Entry 5YIA (X-ray diffraction, 2.00 A resolution); this record covers chain A.

# Chain A
Protein: Plasmepsin II
From: Plasmodium falciparum
Notes: EC 3.4.23.39
UniProtKB: Q8I6V3 (Q8I6V3_PLAF7); residues 4-331 here correspond to UniProt positions 126-453 (UniProt number = residue number + 122)
Chain sequence (328 residues; row label = number of the first residue in the row):
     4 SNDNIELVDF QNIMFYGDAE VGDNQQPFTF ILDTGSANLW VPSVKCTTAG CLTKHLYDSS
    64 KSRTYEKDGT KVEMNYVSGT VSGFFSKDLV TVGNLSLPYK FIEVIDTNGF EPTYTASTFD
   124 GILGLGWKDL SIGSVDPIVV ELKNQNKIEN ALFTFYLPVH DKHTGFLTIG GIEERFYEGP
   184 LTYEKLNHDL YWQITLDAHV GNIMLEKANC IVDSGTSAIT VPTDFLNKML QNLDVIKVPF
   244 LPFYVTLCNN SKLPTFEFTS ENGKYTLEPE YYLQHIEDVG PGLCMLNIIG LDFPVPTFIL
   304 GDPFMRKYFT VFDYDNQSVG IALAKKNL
Disulfides: C49-C54, C251-C287
Ligand contacts:
  - 8V9 ((4R)-3-[(2S,3S)-3-[[(2R)-2-[2-(4-hydroxyphenyl)ethanoylamino]-3-methylsulfanyl-propanoyl]amino]-2-oxidanyl-4-phenyl-butanoyl]-5,5-dimethyl-N-[(1S,2R)-2-oxidanyl-2,3-dihydro-1H-inden-1-yl]-1,3-thiazolidine-4-carboxamide): I34, D36, G38, S39, M77, N78, Y79, V80, S81, F113, I125, L133, D216, G218, T219, S220, A221, T223, I292, L294, F296, I302
  - CPS (3-[(3-cholamidopropyl)dimethylammonio]-1-propanesulfonate): V80, S81, P115, T116, L244, P245, F246, I292, L294
Swiss-Prot annotation at these positions:
  - active site: D36, D216
What the authors report for this chain:
  - catalytic residues: D36, D216
  - conformationally variable residues (side-chain flip): D216
  - binding site for 8V9: N78

# In short
Ligands of chain A: compound 8V9 and compound CPS. Curated annotation (UniProt) lists active-site residues D36
and D216. The paper reports catalytic residues D36 and D216; a binding site for 8V9 at N78.
Chain A is Plasmepsin II (Plasmodium falciparum); the structure, Crystal Structure of KNI-10343 bound
Plasmepsin II (PMII) from Plasmodium falciparum, was determined by X-ray diffraction (same publication as
5YIB, 5YIC, 5YID and 5YIE).
